PDB entry 5V57 | X-ray diffraction, 3.00 A resolution | chains A and B

[Chain A (and B)]
Protein: Smoothened homolog, Flavodoxin
Organism: Homo sapiens
Notes: chain B of this document is another copy of the same molecule, construct and numbering; everything in this record applies to it too
Reference sequence: chimeric construct of Q99835, P00323: residues 58-433 from Q99835 (SMO_HUMAN) positions 58-433 (same numbers); residues 1002-1148 from P00323 positions 2-148 (UniProt number = residue number - 1000); residues 444-558 from Q99835 (SMO_HUMAN) positions 444-558 (same numbers)
Chain sequence (648 residues; numbered 58 to 568; the number before each row is that of its first residue):
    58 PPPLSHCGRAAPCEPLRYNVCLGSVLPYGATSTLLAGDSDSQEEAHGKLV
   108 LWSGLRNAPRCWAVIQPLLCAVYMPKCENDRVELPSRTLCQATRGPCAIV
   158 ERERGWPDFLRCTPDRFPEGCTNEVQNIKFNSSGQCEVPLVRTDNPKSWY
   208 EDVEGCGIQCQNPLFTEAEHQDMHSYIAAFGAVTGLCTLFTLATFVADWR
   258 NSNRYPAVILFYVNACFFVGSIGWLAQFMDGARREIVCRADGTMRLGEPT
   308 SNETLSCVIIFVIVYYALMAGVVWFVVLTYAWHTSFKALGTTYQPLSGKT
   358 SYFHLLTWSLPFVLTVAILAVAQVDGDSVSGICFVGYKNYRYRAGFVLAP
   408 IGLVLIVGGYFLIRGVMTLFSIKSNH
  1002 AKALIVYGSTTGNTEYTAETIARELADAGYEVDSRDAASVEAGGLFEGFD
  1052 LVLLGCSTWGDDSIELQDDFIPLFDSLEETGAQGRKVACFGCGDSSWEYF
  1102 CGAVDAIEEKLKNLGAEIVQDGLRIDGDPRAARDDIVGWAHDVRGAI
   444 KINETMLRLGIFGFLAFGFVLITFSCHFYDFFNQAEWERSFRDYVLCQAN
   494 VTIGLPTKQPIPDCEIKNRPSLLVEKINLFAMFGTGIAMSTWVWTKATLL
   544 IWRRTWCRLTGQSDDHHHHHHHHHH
Not modelled in the structure: 566-568 (chain B: 562-568)
Disulfides: C64-C178, C70-C134, C78-C127, C118-C154, C147-C169, C193-C213, C217-C295, C314-C390, C490-C507
Differences from the reference sequence: engineered mutation A1002 (Pro2 in P00323), W1098 (Tyr98 in P00323); expression tag (559-568)
Residues lining bound ligands:
  - 836 (N-methyl-N-[1-[4-(2-methylpyrazol-3-yl)phthalazin-1-yl]piperidin-4-yl]-4-nitro-2-(trifluoromethyl)benzamide): N219, L221, F222, M230, I234, W281, M301, L303, D384, V386, S387, I389, F391, Y394, K395, R400, H470, Q477, W480, E481, F484, P513, E518, N521, L522
  - FMN (flavin mononucleotide): G1009, S1010, T1011, T1012, G1013, N1014, T1015, S1058, T1059, W1060, G1061, D1062, S1064, Q1068, C1093, G1094, D1095, W1098, E1099, Y1100, F1101, C1102
Swiss-Prot annotation at these positions:
  - binding site (cholesterol): D95, Y394
  - glycosylation (N-linked (GlcNAc...) asparagine): N188, N309
  - modified residue: S556 (Phosphoserine)
From the paper describing this entry:
  - binding site for 836: K395, F484
  - mutagenesis - D473H: decreased signaling in response to 836
  - mutagenesis - N493Q, I496R: increased signaling
  - mutagenesis - V198R, K204A: decreased signaling in response to 20(S)-OHC
  - mutagenesis - V198R, K204A: unchanged signaling in response to Sonic Hedgehog (Shh)
  - mutagenesis - D473H: decreased signaling in response to TC114

[Interface between chain A and chain B]
Contacting residue pairs - 17 pairs, chain A then chain B:
  K539(A) - D1070(B)  salt bridge
  L543(A) - D1069(B)
  R546(A) - I1072(B)
  R546(A) - D1076(B)  salt bridge
  R547(A) - E1066(B)
  H561(A) - S1064(B)
  H561(A) - I1065(B)
  H563(A) - I1065(B)
  H563(A) - Y1100(B)
  E1110(A) - R1024(B)
  K1113(A) - E1016(B)  salt bridge
  K1113(A) - Y1017(B)
  K1113(A) - E1020(B)  salt bridge
  K1113(A) - R1131(B)  hydrogen bond (backbone-side chain)
  N1114(A) - Y1017(B)  hydrogen bond
  N1114(A) - R1134(B)
  G1116(A) - R1131(B)
Interface residues without a listed pair, chain A (13 interface residues in all): N258, H562, H564
Interface residues without a listed pair, chain B (17 interface residues in all): D1062, D1106, E1110

[In short]
The interface between chain A and chain B involves 13 residues on one side and 17 on the other; the contacts
include 2 hydrogen bonds and 4 salt bridges. Polar contacts include K539(A)-D1070(B), R546(A)-D1076(B) and
K1113(A)-E1016(B). The paper reports a binding site for 836 at K395(A) and F484(A); N493Q and I496R of chain A
increase signaling; 5 substitutions were tested in all.
Both chains are Smoothened homolog, Flavodoxin (Homo sapiens). Entry 5V57 (3.0A SYN structure of the
multi-domain human smoothened receptor in complex with TC114) was determined by X-ray diffraction together
with 5V56 from the same study.
